6W06 - chain A; structure by X-ray diffraction, 1.55 A resolution.

Chain A:
Protein: Tyrosine-protein kinase BTK
Organism: Homo sapiens
Notes: EC 2.7.10.2
Reference sequence: Q06187 (BTK_HUMAN); residues 371-659 here = UniProt positions 371-659
Sequence (293 residues; each row starts with the number of its first residue):
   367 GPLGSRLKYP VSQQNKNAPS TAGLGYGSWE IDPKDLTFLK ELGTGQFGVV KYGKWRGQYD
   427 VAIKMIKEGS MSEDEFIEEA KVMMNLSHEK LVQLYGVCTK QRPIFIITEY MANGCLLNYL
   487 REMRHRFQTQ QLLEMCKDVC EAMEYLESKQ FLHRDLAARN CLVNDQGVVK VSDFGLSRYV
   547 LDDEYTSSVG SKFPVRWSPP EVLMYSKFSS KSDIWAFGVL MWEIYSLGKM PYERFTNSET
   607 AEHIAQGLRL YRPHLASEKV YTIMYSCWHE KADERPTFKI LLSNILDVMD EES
Unresolved in the structure: 367-392
Differences from the reference sequence: expression tag (367-370)
Swiss-Prot annotation at these positions:
  - motif: Trp-581 to Trp-588 (CAV1-binding)
  - active site: Asp-521 (Proton acceptor)
  - binding site (ATP): Leu-408 to Val-416, Lys-430
  - binding site (clofedanol): Thr-474 to Met-477, Leu-542
  - binding site (dasatinib): Thr-474 to Met-477
  - modified residue: Tyr-551 (Phosphotyrosine), Ser-604 (Phosphoserine), Tyr-617 (Phosphotyrosine), Ser-623 (Phosphoserine), Ser-659 (Phosphoserine)
  - natural variant: Arg-372 (R372G: In XLA), Leu-408 (L408P: In XLA), Gly-414 (G414R: In XLA), Tyr-418 (Y418H: In XLA), Ile-429 (I429N: In XLA), Lys-430 (K430E: In XLA; K430R: In XLA), Glu-445 (E445D: In XLA), Gly-462 (G462D: In XLA; G462V: In XLA), Tyr-476 (Y476D: In XLA), Met-477 (M477R: In XLA), Cys-481 (C481S: Found in patients with chronic lymphocytic leukemia; uncertain significance), Cys-502 (C502F: In XLA; C502W: In XLA), 37 further natural variant entries in UniProt
  - mutagenesis: Tyr-551 (Y551F: Loss of phosphorylation of GTF2I), Tyr-617 (Y617E: Defective in mediating calcium response)
Covalent attachments: 2,3-dihydroxy-1,4-dithiobutane (DTT) linked to Cys-481
Ligand contacts: S5M (4-tert-butyl-N-[[4-(7H-pyrrolo[2,3-d]pyrimidin-4-yl)phenyl]methyl]benzamide): Leu-408, Gly-409, Thr-410, Gly-411, Gln-412, Phe-413, Val-416, Ala-428, Lys-430, Thr-474, Glu-475, Tyr-476, Met-477, Gly-480, Asp-521, Asn-526, Leu-528, Asp-539, Leu-542, Ser-543, Val-546, Tyr-551

Summary:
Ligands of chain A: compound S5M. From UniProt: active-site residue Asp-521, 10 ATP-binding residues, 5
clofedanol-binding residues and 4 dasatinib-binding residues.
Chain A is Tyrosine-protein kinase BTK (Homo sapiens); the structure, Bruton's tyrosine kinase in complex with
compound 6, was determined by X-ray diffraction (same publication as 6VXQ and 6W07).
